6EH1 - chains A and B of the 4 polymer chains in the assembly; structure by electron microscopy, 7.25 A resolution (low resolution: residue-level contacts below are approximate; hydrogen-bond / salt-bridge calls are withheld).

# Chain A
Name: structural protein VP1
Source organism: Sacbrood virus
UniProtKB: A0A223FUL8 (A0A223FUL8_9VIRU); residues 33-243 here correspond to UniProt positions 788-998 (UniProt number = residue number + 755)
Sequence (211 residues; row label = number of the first residue in the row):
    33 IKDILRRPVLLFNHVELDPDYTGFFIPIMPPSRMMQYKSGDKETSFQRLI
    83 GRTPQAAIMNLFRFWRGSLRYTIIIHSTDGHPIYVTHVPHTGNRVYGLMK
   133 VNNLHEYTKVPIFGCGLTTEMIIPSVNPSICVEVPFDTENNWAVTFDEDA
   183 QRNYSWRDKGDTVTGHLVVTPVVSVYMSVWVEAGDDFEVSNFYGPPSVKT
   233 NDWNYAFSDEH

# Chain B
Name: structural protein VP2
Source organism: Sacbrood virus
UniProtKB: A0A223DN66 (A0A223DN66_9VIRU); residues 61-239 here correspond to UniProt positions 213-391 (UniProt number = residue number + 152)
Sequence (179 residues; each row starts with the number of its first residue):
    61 WMPINSIRVTVNGKRNDLLAQYYIPEDFLSTHAKCAPNTIPFETYVYGKY
   111 ELEMKFVANGNKFQCGKVIISVKFDSYQADNINTGFQAALSRPHIMLDLS
   161 TNNEGVLKIPFRYHRAFVRNQTHKTATAGVRPGKFASIYVQVLSPLQTGE
   211 GGANDMFIRPFYRYTRAEFAGMSYKVPLT

# Chain A / chain B interface
Contacting residue pairs (56; chain A residue first):
  Arg-65(A) / Ile-142(B)
  Arg-65(A) / Asn-143(B)
  Asn-92(A) / Asn-143(B)
  Arg-95(A) / Asp-135(B)
  Arg-95(A) / Tyr-137(B)
  Arg-95(A) / Gln-138(B)
  Arg-95(A) / Ala-139(B)
  Phe-96(A) / Asp-135(B)
  Phe-96(A) / Tyr-173(B)
  Phe-96(A) / His-174(B)
  Asn-172(A) / His-174(B)
  Asn-172(A) / Arg-175(B)
  Asn-173(A) / His-174(B)
  Asn-173(A) / Arg-175(B)
  Asn-173(A) / Ala-176(B)
  Trp-174(A) / Tyr-173(B)
  Trp-174(A) / His-174(B)
  Phe-178(A) / Ile-142(B)
  Asp-179(A) / Gln-138(B)
  Asp-179(A) / Ile-142(B)
  Glu-180(A) / Gln-138(B)
  Glu-180(A) / Ala-139(B)
  Glu-180(A) / Asp-140(B)
  Glu-180(A) / Asn-141(B)
  Glu-180(A) / Ile-142(B)
  Arg-184(A) / Gln-138(B)
  Tyr-186(A) / Tyr-137(B)
  Tyr-186(A) / Gln-138(B)
  Tyr-186(A) / Arg-191(B)
  Ser-187(A) / Tyr-137(B)
  Ser-187(A) / Ala-188(B)
  Ser-187(A) / Gly-189(B)
  Ser-187(A) / Arg-191(B)
  Arg-189(A) / Gly-189(B)
  Arg-189(A) / Val-190(B)
  Asp-190(A) / Tyr-137(B)
  Asp-190(A) / Arg-175(B)
  Asp-190(A) / Gly-189(B)
  Asp-190(A) / Val-190(B)
  Asp-190(A) / Arg-191(B)
  Asp-193(A) / His-174(B)
  Asp-193(A) / Arg-175(B)
  Asn-223(A) / Phe-134(B)
  Phe-224(A) / Arg-152(B)
  Tyr-225(A) / Lys-133(B)
  Tyr-225(A) / Phe-134(B)
  Tyr-225(A) / Asp-135(B)
  Tyr-225(A) / Ser-136(B)
  Tyr-225(A) / Ala-139(B)
  Tyr-225(A) / Asn-143(B)
  Tyr-225(A) / Ala-148(B)
  Tyr-225(A) / Arg-152(B)
  Gly-226(A) / Asn-143(B)
  Gly-226(A) / Ser-151(B)
  Pro-227(A) / Ser-151(B)
  Pro-228(A) / Asn-143(B)
Interface residues without a listed pair, chain A (23 interface residues in all): Trp-188
Interface residues without a listed pair, chain B (26 interface residues in all): Gln-147, Arg-172, Arg-179, Thr-187

# Summary
23 residues of chain A face 26 of chain B across their interface.
Chain A is structural protein VP1 and chain B is structural protein VP2, both from Sacbrood virus; the
structure, Sacbrood virus of honeybee - expansion state II, was determined by electron microscopy (same
publication as 5LSF, 5OYP, 6EGV, 6EGX and 6EIW).
